6EM9 - chains B and L of the 10 polymer chains in the assembly; structure by electron microscopy, 8.40 A resolution (very low resolution: no residue pairs are listed; an interface is given only as per-side residue counts).

Chain B (and L):
Name: ATP-dependent Clp protease ATP-binding subunit ClpC
Organism: Staphylococcus aureus (strain bovine RF122 / ET3-1)
Notes: chain L of this document is another copy of the same molecule, construct and numbering; everything in this record applies to it too
UniProtKB: Q2YSD6 (CLPC_STAAB); residues 1-818 here = UniProt positions 1-818
Chain sequence (818 residues; row label = number of the first residue in the row):
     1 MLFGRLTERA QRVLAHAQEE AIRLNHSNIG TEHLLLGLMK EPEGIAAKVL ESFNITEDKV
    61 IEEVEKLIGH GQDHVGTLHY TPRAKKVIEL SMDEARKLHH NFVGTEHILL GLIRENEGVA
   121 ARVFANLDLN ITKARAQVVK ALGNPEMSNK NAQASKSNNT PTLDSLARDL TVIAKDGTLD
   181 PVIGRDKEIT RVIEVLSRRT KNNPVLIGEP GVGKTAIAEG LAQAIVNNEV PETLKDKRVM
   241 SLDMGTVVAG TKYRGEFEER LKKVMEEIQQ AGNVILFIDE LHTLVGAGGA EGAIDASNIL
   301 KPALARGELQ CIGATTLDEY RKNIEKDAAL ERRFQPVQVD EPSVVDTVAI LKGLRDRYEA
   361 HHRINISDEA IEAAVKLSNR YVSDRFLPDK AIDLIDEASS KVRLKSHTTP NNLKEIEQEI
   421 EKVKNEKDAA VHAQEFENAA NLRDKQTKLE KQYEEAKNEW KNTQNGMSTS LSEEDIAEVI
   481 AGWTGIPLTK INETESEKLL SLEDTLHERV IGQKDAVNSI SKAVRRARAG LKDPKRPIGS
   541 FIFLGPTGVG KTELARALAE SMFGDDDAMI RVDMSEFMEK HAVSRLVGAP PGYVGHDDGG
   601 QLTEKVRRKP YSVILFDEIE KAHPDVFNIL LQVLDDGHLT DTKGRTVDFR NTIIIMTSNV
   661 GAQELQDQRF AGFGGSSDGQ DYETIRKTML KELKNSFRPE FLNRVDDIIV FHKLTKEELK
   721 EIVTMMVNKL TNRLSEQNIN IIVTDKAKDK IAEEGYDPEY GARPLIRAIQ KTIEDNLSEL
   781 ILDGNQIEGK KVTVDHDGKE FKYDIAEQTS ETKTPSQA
Disordered / not traced: 1-4, 70-79, 113-115, 160-161, 248-254, 288-295, 465, 537-538, 592-595, 670-678, 795-818 (chain L: 1-4, 70-79, 113-115, 160-161, 248-254, 288-295, 465, 537-538, 592-595, 670-678, 713-818)
UniProt features mapped onto this chain:
  - binding site (ATP): Gly-208 to Thr-215, Gly-545 to Thr-552

Interface between chain B and chain L:
At this resolution (8 A) residue pairs are not listed: 5 residues of chain B and 5 of chain L lie at the interface.

In short:
The chain B/chain L interface involves 5 residues from each chain. UniProt lists 16 ATP-binding residues on
chain B.
Chain B and chain L are both ATP-dependent Clp protease ATP-binding subunit ClpC (Staphylococcus aureus
(strain bovine RF122 / ET3-1)); the structure, S.aureus ClpC resting state, asymmetric map, was determined by
electron microscopy, deposited together with 6EM8 and 6EMW.
